PDB entry 8JYN | electron microscopy, 3.04 A resolution | chains A and D of the 4 polymer chains in the assembly

[Chain A]
Molecule: Spike glycoprotein
From: Severe acute respiratory syndrome coronavirus 2
Reference sequence: P0DTC2 (SPIKE_SARS2); numbering as in UniProt; present here: 28-143, 145-1210
Sequence (1245 residues; numbered 5 to 1250; 1 number in that range is skipped by the numbering (no residue carries it; nothing is unmodelled there); the number before each row is that of its first residue):
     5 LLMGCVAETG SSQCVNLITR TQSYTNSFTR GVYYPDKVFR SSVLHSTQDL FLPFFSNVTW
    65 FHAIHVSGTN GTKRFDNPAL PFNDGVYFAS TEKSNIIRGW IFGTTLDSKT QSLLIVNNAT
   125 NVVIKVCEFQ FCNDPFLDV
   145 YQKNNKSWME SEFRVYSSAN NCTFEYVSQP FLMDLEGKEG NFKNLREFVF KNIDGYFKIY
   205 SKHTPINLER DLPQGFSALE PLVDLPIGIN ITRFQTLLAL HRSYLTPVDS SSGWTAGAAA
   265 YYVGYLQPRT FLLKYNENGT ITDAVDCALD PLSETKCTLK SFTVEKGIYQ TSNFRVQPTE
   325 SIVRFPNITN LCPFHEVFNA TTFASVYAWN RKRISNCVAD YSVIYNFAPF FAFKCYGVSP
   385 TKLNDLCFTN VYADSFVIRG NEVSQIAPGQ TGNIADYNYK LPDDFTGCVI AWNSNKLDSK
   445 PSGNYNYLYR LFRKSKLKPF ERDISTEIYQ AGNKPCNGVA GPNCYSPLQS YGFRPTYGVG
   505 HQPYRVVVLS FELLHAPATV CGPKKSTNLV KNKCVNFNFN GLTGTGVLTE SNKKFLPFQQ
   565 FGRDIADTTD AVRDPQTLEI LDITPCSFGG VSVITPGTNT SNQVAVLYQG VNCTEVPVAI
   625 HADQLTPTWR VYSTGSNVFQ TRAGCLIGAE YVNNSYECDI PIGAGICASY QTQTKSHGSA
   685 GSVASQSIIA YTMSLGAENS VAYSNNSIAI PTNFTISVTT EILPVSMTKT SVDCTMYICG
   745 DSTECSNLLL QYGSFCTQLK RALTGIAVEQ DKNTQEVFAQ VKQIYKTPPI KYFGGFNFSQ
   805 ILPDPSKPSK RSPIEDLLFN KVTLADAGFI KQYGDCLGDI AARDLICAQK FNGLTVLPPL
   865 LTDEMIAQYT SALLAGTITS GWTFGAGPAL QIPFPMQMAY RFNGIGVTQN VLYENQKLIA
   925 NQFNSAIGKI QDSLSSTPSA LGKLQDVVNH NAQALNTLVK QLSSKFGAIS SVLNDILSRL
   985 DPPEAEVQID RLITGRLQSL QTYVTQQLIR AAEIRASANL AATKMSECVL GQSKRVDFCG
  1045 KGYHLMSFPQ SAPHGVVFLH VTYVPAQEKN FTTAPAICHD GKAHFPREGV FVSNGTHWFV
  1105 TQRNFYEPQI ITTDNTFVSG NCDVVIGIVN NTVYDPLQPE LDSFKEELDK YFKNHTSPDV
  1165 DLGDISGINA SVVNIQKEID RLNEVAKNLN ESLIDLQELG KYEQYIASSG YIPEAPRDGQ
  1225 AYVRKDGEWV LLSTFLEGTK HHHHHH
Unresolved in the structure: 5-24, 67-83, 145-153, 178-186, 245-258, 621-638, 677-688, 829-853, 1140-1250
Differences from the reference sequence: expression tag (5-27, 1211-1250); variant Ala-83 (Val in P0DTC2), Asp-142 (Gly in P0DTC2), Gln-146 (His in P0DTC2), Glu-183 (Gln in P0DTC2), Glu-213 (Val in P0DTC2), Val-252 (Gly in P0DTC2), His-339 (Gly in P0DTC2), Thr-346 (Arg in P0DTC2), Ile-368 (Leu in P0DTC2), Phe-371 (Ser in P0DTC2), Pro-373 (Ser in P0DTC2), Phe-375 (Ser in P0DTC2), Ala-376 (Thr in P0DTC2), Asn-405 (Asp in P0DTC2), Ser-408 (Arg in P0DTC2), Asn-417 (Lys in P0DTC2), Lys-440 (Asn in P0DTC2), Pro-445 (Val in P0DTC2), Ser-446 (Gly in P0DTC2), Lys-460 (Asn in P0DTC2), Asn-477 (Ser in P0DTC2), Lys-478 (Thr in P0DTC2), Ala-484 (Glu in P0DTC2), Pro-486 (Phe in P0DTC2), Ser-490 (Phe in P0DTC2), Arg-498 (Gln in P0DTC2), Tyr-501 (Asn in P0DTC2), His-505 (Tyr in P0DTC2), Gly-614 (Asp in P0DTC2), Tyr-655 (His in P0DTC2), Lys-679 (Asn in P0DTC2), His-681 (Pro in P0DTC2), Lys-764 (Asn in P0DTC2), Tyr-796 (Asp in P0DTC2), His-954 (Gln in P0DTC2), Lys-969 (Asn in P0DTC2); engineered mutation Gly-682 (Arg in P0DTC2), Ser-683 (Arg in P0DTC2), Gly-685 (Arg in P0DTC2), Pro-817 (Phe in P0DTC2), Pro-892 (Ala in P0DTC2), Pro-899 (Ala in P0DTC2), Pro-942 (Ala in P0DTC2), Pro-986 (Lys in P0DTC2), Pro-987 (Val in P0DTC2)
Swiss-Prot annotation at these positions:
  - region: Asn-280 to Cys-301 (Putative superantigen), Asn-448 to Phe-456 (Immunodominant HLA epitope recognized by the CD8+), Ser-816 to Tyr-837 (Fusion peptide 1), Lys-835 to Phe-855 (Fusion peptide 2), Asp-1163 to Glu-1202 (Heptad repeat 2)
  - site: Arg-815, Ser-816 (Cleavage)
  - glycosylation: Asn-61 (N-linked (GlcNAc...) (hybrid) asparagine), Asn-74 (N-linked (GlcNAc...) (complex) asparagine), Asn-122 (N-linked (GlcNAc...) (hybrid) asparagine), Asn-149 (N-linked (GlcNAc...) (complex) asparagine), Asn-165 (N-linked (GlcNAc...) (complex) asparagine), Asn-234 (N-linked (GlcNAc...) (high mannose) asparagine), Asn-282 (N-linked (GlcNAc...) (complex) asparagine), Thr-323 (O-linked (GalNAc) threonine), Ser-325 (O-linked (HexNAc...) serine), Asn-331 (N-linked (GlcNAc...) (complex) asparagine), Asn-343 (N-linked (GlcNAc...) (complex) asparagine), Asn-603 (N-linked (GlcNAc...) (hybrid) asparagine), Asn-616 (N-linked (GlcNAc...) (complex) asparagine), Asn-657 (N-linked (GlcNAc...) (complex) asparagine), Thr-676 (O-linked (GlcNAc...) threonine), Thr-678 (O-linked (GlcNAc...) threonine), Asn-709 (N-linked (GlcNAc...) (high mannose) asparagine), Asn-717 (N-linked (GlcNAc...) (hybrid) asparagine), Asn-801 (N-linked (GlcNAc...) (hybrid) asparagine), Asn-1074 (N-linked (GlcNAc...) (hybrid) asparagine) and 5 more in UniProt
  - natural variant: Gln-52 (Q52H: In strain: Omicron/EG.5.1), Ala-67 (A67V: In strain: Eta/B.1.525, Omicron/BA.1), His-69 to Val-70 (deletion: In strain: Alpha/B.1.1.7, Eta/B.1.525 and 5 more), Gly-75 (G75V: In strain: Lambda/C.37), Thr-76 (T76I: In strain: Lambda/C.37), Asp-80 (D80A: In strain: Beta/B.1.351), Thr-95 (T95I: In strain: Iota/B.1.526, Mu/B.1.621 and 2 more), Arg-102 (R102I: In strain: A23.1), Asp-138 (D138Y: In strain: Gamma/P.1), Asp-142 to Tyr-145 (sequence variant, change not given here; In strain: Omicron/BA.1; this construct carries the variant), Asp-142 (G142D: In strain: Kappa/B.1.617.1, Omicron/BA.2 and 7 more; this construct carries the variant), Lys-147 (K147E: In strain: Omicron/BA.2.75), 67 further natural variant entries in UniProt
  - mutagenesis: His-69 to Val-70 (Increased incorporation of cleaved spike into virions), Asn-121 (N121Q: Partial loss of biliverdin affinity), Arg-190 (R190K: Partial loss of biliverdin affinity), Asn-234 (N234Q: Increased resistance to neutralizing antibodies), Asn-331 (N331Q: Reduced viral infectivity), Asn-343 (N343Q: Reduced viral infectivity), Leu-452 (L452R: Increased resistance to neutralizing antibodies. Decreases HLA binding to NF9 epitope. Increased binding affinity to human ACE2), Tyr-453 (Y453F: Decreased HLA binding to NF9 epitope. Increased binding affinity to human ACE2), Ala-475 (A475V: Increased resistance to neutralizing antibodies), Val-483 (V483A: Increased resistance to neutralizing antibodies), Gln-493 (Q493N: Reduced host ACE2-binding affinity in vitro; Q493Y: Reduced host ACE2-binding affinity in vitro), His-519 (H519P: Increased resistance to human covalescent sera neutralization), 5 further mutagenesis entries in UniProt
Disulfide bonds: Cys-131/Cys-166, Cys-291/Cys-301, Cys-336/Cys-361, Cys-379/Cys-432, Cys-391/Cys-525, Cys-480/Cys-488, Cys-538/Cys-590, Cys-617/Cys-649, Cys-662/Cys-671, Cys-738/Cys-760, Cys-743/Cys-749, Cys-1032/Cys-1043, Cys-1082/Cys-1126
Covalent attachments: N-acetylglucosamine (NAG) linked to Asn-61, Asn-122, Asn-165, Asn-234, Asn-282, Asn-331, Asn-616, Asn-657, Asn-709, Asn-717, Asn-801, Asn-1074, Asn-1098, Asn-1134

[Chain D]
Molecule: Processed angiotensin-converting enzyme 2
From: Homo sapiens
Reference sequence: Q9BYF1 (ACE2_HUMAN); residue numbers follow UniProt; this construct covers 19-617
Sequence (608 residues; row label = number of the first residue in the row):
    19 STIEEQAKTF LDKFNHEAED LFYQSSLASW NYNTNITEEN VQNMNNAGDK WSAFLKEQST
    79 LAQMYPLQEI QNLTVKLQLQ ALQQNGSSVL SEDKSKRLNT ILNTMSTIYS TGKVCNPDNP
   139 QECLLLEPGL NEIMANSLDY NERLWAWESW RSEVGKQLRP LYEEYVVLKN EMARANHYED
   199 YGDYWRGDYE VNGVDGYDYS RGQLIEDVEH TFEEIKPLYE HLHAYVRAKL MNAYPSYISP
   259 IGCLPAHLLG DMWGRFWTNL YSLTVPFGQK PNIDVTDAMV DQAWDAQRIF KEAEKFFVSV
   319 GLPNMTQGFW ENSMLTDPGN VQKAVCHPTA WDLGKGDFRI LMCTKVTMDD FLTAHHEMGH
   379 IQYDMAYAAQ PFLLRNGANE GFHEAVGEIM SLSAATPKHL KSIGLLSPDF QEDNETEINF
   439 LLKQALTIVG TLPFTYMLEK WRWMVFKGEI PKDQWMKKWW EMKREIVGVV EPVPHDETYC
   499 DPASLFHVSN DYSFIRYYTR TLYQFQFQEA LCQAAKHEGP LHKCDISNST EAGQKLFNML
   559 RLGKSEPWTL ALENVVGAKN MNVRPLLNYF EPLFTWLKDQ NKNSFVGWST DWSPYADQSG
   619 TKHHHHHH
Unresolved in the structure: 615-626
Differences from the reference sequence: expression tag (618-626)
Swiss-Prot annotation at these positions:
  - region (Interaction with SARS-CoV spike glycoprotein): Asp-30 to Tyr-41, Met-82 to Pro-84, Lys-353 to Arg-357
  - active site: Glu-375 (Proton acceptor), His-505 (Proton donor)
  - binding site (chloride): Arg-169, Trp-477, Lys-481
  - binding site (substrate): Arg-273, His-345, Pro-346, Tyr-515
  - binding site (Zn(2+)): His-374, His-378, Glu-402
  - glycosylation (N-linked (GlcNAc...) asparagine): Asn-53, Asn-90, Asn-103, Asn-322, Asn-432, Asn-546
  - mutagenesis: Ser-19 (S19P: Increases slightly the interaction with RBD domain of SARS-CoV-2 spike protein), Gln-24 to Lys-26 (Slightly inhibits interaction with SARS-CoV spike glycoprotein), Gln-24 (Q24T: Increases slightly the interaction with RBD domain of SARS-CoV-2 spike protein), Ala-25 (A25V: Increases slightly the interaction with RBD domain of SARS-CoV-2 spike protein), Thr-27 (T27Y: Increases slightly the interaction with RBD domain of SARS-CoV-2 spike protein. In sACE2.v2.2; increases interaction with RBD domain of SARS-CoV-2 spike protein ...), Leu-29 (L29F: Increases slightly the interaction with RBD domain of SARS-CoV-2 spike protein), Lys-31 (K31D: Abolishes interaction with SARS-CoV spike glycoprotein; K31Y: Increases slightly the interaction with RBD domain of SARS-CoV-2 spike protein), Asn-33 (N33D: Increases slightly the interaction with RBD domain of SARS-CoV-2 spike protein), His-34 (H34A: Increases slightly the interaction with RBD domain of SARS-CoV-2 spike protein), Glu-37 (E37A: No effect on interaction with SARS-CoV spike glycoprotein), Asp-38 (D38A: No effect on interaction with SARS-CoV spike glycoprotein), Leu-39 (L39R: Increases slightly the interaction with RBD domain of SARS-CoV-2 spike protein), 48 further mutagenesis entries in UniProt
Disulfide bonds: Cys-133/Cys-141, Cys-344/Cys-361, Cys-530/Cys-542
Covalent attachments: N-acetylglucosamine (NAG) linked to Asn-53, Asn-90, Asn-322, Asn-432, Asn-546; glycan linked to Asn-103

[Interface between chain A and chain D]
Residue-residue contacts - 22 pairs, chain A then chain D:
  Tyr-449(A) with Asp-38(D), hydrogen bond; Gln-42(D)
  Tyr-453(A) with His-34(D)
  Leu-455(A) with Asp-30(D)
  Phe-456(A) with Thr-27(D)
  Asn-477(A) with Ser-19(D), hydrogen bond (side chain-backbone)
  Asn-487(A) with Tyr-83(D)
  Tyr-489(A) with Thr-27(D); Phe-28(D)
  Gln-493(A) with Lys-31(D), hydrogen bond; His-34(D), hydrogen bond; Glu-35(D), hydrogen bond
  Ser-494(A) with His-34(D), hydrogen bond (backbone-side chain)
  Arg-498(A) with Asp-38(D), salt bridge; Gln-42(D)
  Thr-500(A) with Tyr-41(D), hydrogen bond; Asp-355(D); Arg-357(D)
  Tyr-501(A) with Lys-353(D)
  Gly-502(A) with Lys-353(D); Gly-354(D)
  His-505(A) with Lys-353(D)
Interface residues without a listed pair, chain A (17 interface residues in all): Ala-475, Pro-486, Ser-490
Interface residues without a listed pair, chain D (17 interface residues in all): Gln-24, Met-82
The authors on this interface:
  - residue pairs: Gln-493(A)/Lys-31(D), Gln-493(A)/His-34(D)

[In short]
The chain A/chain D interface involves 17 residues from each chain, with 7 hydrogen bonds and 1 salt bridge.
Polar contacts include Arg-498(A)/Asp-38(D), Tyr-449(A)/Asp-38(D) and Asn-477(A)/Ser-19(D). The paper
describes contacts between Gln-493(A) and Lys-31(D) and Gln-493(A) and His-34(D).
Here chain A is Spike glycoprotein (Severe acute respiratory syndrome coronavirus 2) and chain D is Processed
angiotensin-converting enzyme 2 (Homo sapiens). Entry 8JYN (Structure of SARS-CoV-2 XBB.1.5 spike glycoprotein
in complex with ACE2 (1-up state)) was determined by electron microscopy (same publication as 8JYK, 8JYM, 8JYO
and 8JYP).
